Entry 8VLY (electron microscopy, 3.61 A resolution); this record covers chains A and B.

# Chain A (and B)
Molecule: Heparan-alpha-glucosaminide N-acetyltransferase
Organism: Homo sapiens
Notes: EC 2.3.1.78; chain B of this document is another copy of the same molecule, construct and numbering; everything in this record applies to it too
UniProt: Q68CP4 (HGNAT_HUMAN); residues 1-663 here = UniProt positions 1-663
Chain sequence (663 residues; numbered 1 to 663; the number before each row is that of its first residue):
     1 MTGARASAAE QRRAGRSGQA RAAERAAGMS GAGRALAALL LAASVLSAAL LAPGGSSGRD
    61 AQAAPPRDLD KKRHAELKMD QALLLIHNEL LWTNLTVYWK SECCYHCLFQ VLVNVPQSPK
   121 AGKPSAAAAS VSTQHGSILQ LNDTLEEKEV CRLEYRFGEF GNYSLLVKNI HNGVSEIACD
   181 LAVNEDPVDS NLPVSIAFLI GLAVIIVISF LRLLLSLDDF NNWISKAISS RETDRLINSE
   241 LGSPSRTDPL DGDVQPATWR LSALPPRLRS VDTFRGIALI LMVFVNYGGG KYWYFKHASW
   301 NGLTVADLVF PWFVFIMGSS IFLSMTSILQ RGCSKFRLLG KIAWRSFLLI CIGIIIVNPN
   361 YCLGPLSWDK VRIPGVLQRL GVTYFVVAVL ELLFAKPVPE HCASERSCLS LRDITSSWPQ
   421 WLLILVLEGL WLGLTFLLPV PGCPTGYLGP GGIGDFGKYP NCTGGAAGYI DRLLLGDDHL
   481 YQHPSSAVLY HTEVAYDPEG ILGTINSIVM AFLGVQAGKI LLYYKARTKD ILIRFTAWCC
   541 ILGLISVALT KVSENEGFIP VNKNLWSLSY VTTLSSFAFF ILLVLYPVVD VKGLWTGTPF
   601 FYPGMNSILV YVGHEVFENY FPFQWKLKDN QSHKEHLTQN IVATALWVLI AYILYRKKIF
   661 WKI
Unresolved in the structure: 1-75, 171-175, 191-266, 400-409 (chain B: 1-74, 171-176, 190-267, 400-406, 661-663)
Swiss-Prot annotation at these positions:
  - region: Gln-624 to Glu-635 (Lysosomal targeting region)
  - active site: His-297
  - modified residue (Phosphoserine): Ser-243, Ser-245
  - glycosylation (N-linked (GlcNAc...) asparagine): Asn-94, Asn-142, Asn-162
  - natural variant: Ala-82 (A82V: In MPS3C), Cys-104 (C104F: In MPS3C), Leu-141 (L141P: In MPS3C), Arg-152 (R152W: In RP73), Gly-161 (G161A: In RP73), Leu-165 (L165P: In MPS3C), Pro-265 (P265Q: In MPS3C), Ile-280 (I280R: In MPS3C), Gly-290 (G290R: In MPS3C), Asn-301 (N301K: In MPS3C), Pro-311 (P311L: In MPS3C), Arg-372 (R372C: In MPS3C; R372H: In MPS3C), 15 further natural variant entries in UniProt
  - mutagenesis: Cys-107 (C107S: Loss of intralysosomal proteolytic cleavage and enzymatic activity. Reduced oligomer formation), Cys-151 (C151S: Loss of intralysosomal proteolytic cleavage and enzymatic activity. Reduced oligomer formation), Cys-179 (C179S: Loss of intralysosomal proteolytic cleavage and enzymatic activity), Leu-236 (L236A: Displayed both lysosomal and plasma membrane localization, reduced intralysosomal proteolytic cleavage and enzymatic activity; when associated with A-209), Ile-237 (I237A: Displayed both lysosomal and plasma membrane localization, reduced intralysosomal proteolytic cleavage and enzymatic activity; when associated with A-208), His-297 (H297A: Loss of enzymatic activity, but correctly targeted and processed), Cys-333 (C333S: No loss of intralysosomal proteolytic cleavage and enzymatic activity), Cys-402 (C402S: No loss of intralysosomal proteolytic cleavage and enzymatic activity), Cys-462 (C462S: Complete loss of intralysosomal proteolytic cleavage and enzymatic activity. Reduced oligomer formation), His-479 (H479A: Loss of intralysosomal proteolytic cleavage and enzymatic activity, retained in the endoplasmic reticulum), His-633 (H633A: Loss of intralysosomal proteolytic cleavage and enzymatic activity, retained in the endoplasmic reticulum), Tyr-652 to Ile-663 (Loss of intralysosomal proteolytic cleavage and enzymatic activity. Localized in the plasma membrane)
Disulfides: Cys-104/Cys-107, Cys-151/Cys-179, Cys-443/Cys-462
Glycans and other covalent adducts: N-acetylglucosamine (NAG) linked to Asn-94, Asn-142, Asn-162
Reported in the primary citation:
  - self-association interface (contacts with another copy of this molecule); pairs are residue here / residue on that copy: Cys-362/Cys-362 (disulfide)
  - mutagenesis - N286A, N286D, N286Q, H297D, H297D/D307N: decreased catalytic activity
  - disease-associated variants - N286I, R372C, R372H, E499K: decreased catalytic activity (citing earlier work)
  - disease-associated variants - A82V, C104F, L141P, P311L, G452S, G452V, M510K, G514E, A517E, D590V (proposed by the authors, not directly observed)
  - disease-associated variants - A82V, C104F, L141P, I280R, G290R, N301K, G452S, G452V, S567C, S569L: decreased stability (proposed by the authors, not directly observed)

# Chain A / chain B interface
Residue-residue contacts (26):
  Ile-355(A) / Phe-621(B)  hydrophobic
  Ile-355(A) / Pro-622(B)
  Ile-356(A) / Tyr-620(B)  hydrophobic
  Tyr-361(A) / Asn-619(B)
  Tyr-361(A) / Tyr-620(B)  hydrophobic
  Tyr-361(A) / Phe-621(B)
  Cys-362(A) / Cys-362(B)  disulfide
  Leu-366(A) / Phe-621(B)  hydrophobic
  Leu-366(A) / Trp-625(B)
  Leu-366(A) / Lys-626(B)  hydrogen bond (backbone-backbone)
  Ser-367(A) / Lys-626(B)
  Val-616(A) / Val-616(B)  hydrophobic
  Val-616(A) / Phe-617(B)  hydrophobic
  Val-616(A) / Tyr-620(B)
  Phe-617(A) / Val-616(B)  hydrophobic
  Asn-619(A) / Tyr-361(B)
  Tyr-620(A) / Ile-356(B)  hydrophobic
  Tyr-620(A) / Tyr-361(B)  hydrophobic
  Tyr-620(A) / Val-616(B)
  Phe-621(A) / Tyr-361(B)
  Phe-621(A) / Leu-366(B)  hydrophobic
  Trp-625(A) / Pro-365(B)
  Trp-625(A) / Leu-366(B)
  Lys-626(A) / Pro-365(B)
  Lys-626(A) / Leu-366(B)  hydrogen bond (backbone-backbone)
  Lys-626(A) / Ser-367(B)
Interface residues without a listed pair, chain A (16 interface residues in all): Pro-365, Pro-622, Gln-624
Interface residues without a listed pair, chain B (15 interface residues in all): Ile-355
Disulfides between the chains: Cys-362(A)/Cys-362(B)

# Overview
16 residues of chain A face 15 of chain B across their interface; the contacts include 1 disulfide bond and 2
hydrogen bonds. The hydrogen-bonded pair Leu-366(A)/Lys-626(B) is a backbone contact. The paper reports that
A82V, C104F and L141P of chain A, among others, reduce stability; a self-association interface involving
Cys-362(A); 19 substitutions were tested in all.
Chain A and chain B are both Heparan-alpha-glucosaminide N-acetyltransferase (Homo sapiens); the structure,
Cryo-EM structure of human HGSNAT in transition state, was determined by electron microscopy, deposited
together with 8VKJ, 8VLG, 8VLI, 8VLU and 8VLV.
